Entry 6DC8 (X-ray diffraction, 1.80 A resolution); this record covers chains L and P of the 3 polymer chains in the assembly.

# Chain L
Molecule: IgG light chain
Organism: Mus musculus
Chain sequence (218 residues; numbered 1 to 213 plus 5 insertion-coded residues; the number before each row is that of its first residue; a row labelled like 27A-27E holds insertion residues (27A, then the next letters in order)):
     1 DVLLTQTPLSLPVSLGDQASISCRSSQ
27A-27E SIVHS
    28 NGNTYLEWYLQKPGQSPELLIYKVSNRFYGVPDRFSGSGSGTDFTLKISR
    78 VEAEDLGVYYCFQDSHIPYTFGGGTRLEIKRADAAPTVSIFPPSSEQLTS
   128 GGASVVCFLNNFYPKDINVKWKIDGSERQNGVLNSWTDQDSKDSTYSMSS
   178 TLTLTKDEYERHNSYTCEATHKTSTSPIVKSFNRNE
Cystine bridges: Cys-23/Cys-88, Cys-134/Cys-194

# Chain P
Molecule: Microtubule-associated protein tau
UniProt: P10636 (TAU_HUMAN); residues 379-408 here correspond to UniProt positions 696-725 (UniProt number = residue number + 317)
Chain sequence (31 residues; row label = number of the first residue in the row):
   379 RENAKAKTDHGAEIVYKSPVVSGDTSPRHLX
Disordered / not traced: 379-403
Sequence notes: amidation (409)
Modified / non-standard residues: NH2 (amino group) at position 409
UniProt features mapped onto this chain:
  - site (Not glycated): Lys-383, Lys-385, Lys-395
  - modified residue: Lys-385 (N6-acetyllysine), Tyr-394 (Phosphotyrosine), Ser-396 (Phosphoserine), Ser-400 (Phosphoserine), Thr-403 (Phosphothreonine), Ser-404 (Phosphoserine)
  - glycosylation: Ser-400 (O-linked (GlcNAc) serine)
  - cross-link: Lys-385 (Glycyl lysine isopeptide (Lys-Gly) (interchain with G-Cter in ubiquitin))
From the paper describing this entry:
  - binding site for phosphate ion: Ser-404, His-407

# Interface between chain L and chain P
Contacting residue pairs (12; chain L residue first):
  His-27D(L) with Pro-405(P)
  Asn-28(L) with Ser-404(P)
  Tyr-32(L) with Ser-404(P); Pro-405(P); His-407(P)
  Tyr-36(L) with Leu-408(P)
  Phe-89(L) with Leu-408(P), hydrophobic
  Asp-91(L) with Pro-405(P); His-407(P), salt bridge
  Tyr-96(L) with Pro-405(P); Arg-406(P), hydrogen bond (side chain-backbone)
  Phe-98(L) with Leu-408(P), hydrophobic
Also at the interface, not in a pair above, chain L (9 interface residues in all): Glu-34
Interface features reported in the paper:
  - residue pairs: Pro-405(P)/Tyr-32(L), Leu-408(P)/Phe-89(L) (hydrophobic contact)
  - epitope / paratope residues, chain P: Pro-405(P), Leu-408(P)

# Summary
9 residues of chain L face 5 of chain P across their interface, with 1 hydrogen bond and 1 salt bridge. Among
the polar pairs are Asp-91(L)/His-407(P) and Tyr-96(L)/Arg-406(P). The authors report a contact between
Pro-405(P) and Tyr-32(L); a hydrophobic contact between Leu-408(P) and Phe-89(L). From the paper: a binding
site for phosphate ion at Ser-404(P) and His-407(P); epitope/paratope residues Pro-405(P) and Leu-408(P).
Here chain L is IgG light chain (Mus musculus) and chain P is Microtubule-associated protein tau. Entry 6DC8
(Fab/epitope complex of mouse monoclonal antibody 8B2 targeting a non-phosphorylated tau epitope) was
determined by X-ray diffraction, deposited together with 6DC7, 6DC9 and 6DCA.
